6F2S - chains F and P of the 22 polymer chains in the assembly; structure by electron microscopy, 3.30 A resolution.

# Chain F
Molecule: Capsid protein
From: Ageratum yellow vein virus
Reference sequence: W5RUR4 (W5RUR4_9GEMI); residues 63-257 here = UniProt positions 63-257
Amino-acid sequence (195 residues; each row starts with the number of its first residue):
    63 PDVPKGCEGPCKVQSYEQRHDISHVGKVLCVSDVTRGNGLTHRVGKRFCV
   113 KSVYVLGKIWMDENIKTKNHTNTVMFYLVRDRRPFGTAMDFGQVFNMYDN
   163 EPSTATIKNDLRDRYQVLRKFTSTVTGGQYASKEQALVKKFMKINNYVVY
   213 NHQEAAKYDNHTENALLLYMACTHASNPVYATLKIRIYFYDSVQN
From the paper describing this entry:
  - binding site for ssDNA loop: Ser114, Tyr116, Arg142, Arg144, Arg174, Phe203, Arg248, Tyr250

# Chain P
Molecule: ssDNA loop
From: Ageratum yellow vein virus
Sequence (7 nucleotides; each row starts with the number of its first residue):
     1 CAACCAC

# Interface between chain F and chain P
Pairs across the interface (19; chain F residue first):
  Arg142(F) - DA6(P)  sugar contact
  Arg142(F) - DC7(P)  hydrogen bond to the sugar
  Arg144(F) - DA6(P)  hydrogen bond to the phosphate
  Arg144(F) - DC7(P)  salt bridge to the phosphate
  Thr168(F) - DA3(P)  phosphate contact
  Arg174(F) - DC4(P)  phosphate contact
  Arg174(F) - DC5(P)  salt bridge to the phosphate
  Asp175(F) - DC5(P)  phosphate contact
  Asp175(F) - DA6(P)  phosphate contact
  Gln178(F) - DC5(P)  sugar contact
  Gln178(F) - DA6(P)  sugar contact
  Val179(F) - DA2(P)  sugar contact
  Val179(F) - DA3(P)  phosphate contact
  Leu180(F) - DC1(P)  phosphate contact
  Leu180(F) - DA2(P)  sugar contact
  Arg181(F) - DC1(P)  phosphate contact
  Arg181(F) - DA2(P)  phosphate contact
  Lys182(F) - DA2(P)  hydrogen bond to the phosphate
  Lys182(F) - DA3(P)  salt bridge to the phosphate
Also at the interface, not in a pair above, chain F (11 interface residues in all): Ala167

# Summary
Chain F and chain P form an interface of 11 and 7 residues respectively; the contacts include 3 hydrogen bonds
and 3 salt bridges. Among the polar pairs are Arg142(F)-DC7(P), Arg144(F)-DA6(P) and Lys182(F)-DA2(P). The
paper reports a binding site for ssDNA loop at Ser114(F), Tyr116(F) and Arg142(F) among others.
Here chain F is Capsid protein and chain P is ssDNA loop, both from Ageratum yellow vein virus. Entry 6F2S
(CryoEM structure of Ageratum Yellow Vein virus (AYVV)) was determined by electron microscopy.
